Entry 6Z9R (electron microscopy, 4.10 A resolution (low resolution: residue-level contacts below are approximate; hydrogen-bond / salt-bridge calls are withheld)); this record covers chains X and R of the 16 polymer chains in the assembly.

# Chain X
Name: DNA-directed RNA polymerase subunit beta
From: Escherichia coli
Notes: EC 2.7.7.6
Reference sequence: P0A8V4 (RPOB_ECO57); numbering as in UniProt (aligned over 1-1342)
Sequence (1342 residues; numbered 1 to 1342; the number before each row is that of its first residue):
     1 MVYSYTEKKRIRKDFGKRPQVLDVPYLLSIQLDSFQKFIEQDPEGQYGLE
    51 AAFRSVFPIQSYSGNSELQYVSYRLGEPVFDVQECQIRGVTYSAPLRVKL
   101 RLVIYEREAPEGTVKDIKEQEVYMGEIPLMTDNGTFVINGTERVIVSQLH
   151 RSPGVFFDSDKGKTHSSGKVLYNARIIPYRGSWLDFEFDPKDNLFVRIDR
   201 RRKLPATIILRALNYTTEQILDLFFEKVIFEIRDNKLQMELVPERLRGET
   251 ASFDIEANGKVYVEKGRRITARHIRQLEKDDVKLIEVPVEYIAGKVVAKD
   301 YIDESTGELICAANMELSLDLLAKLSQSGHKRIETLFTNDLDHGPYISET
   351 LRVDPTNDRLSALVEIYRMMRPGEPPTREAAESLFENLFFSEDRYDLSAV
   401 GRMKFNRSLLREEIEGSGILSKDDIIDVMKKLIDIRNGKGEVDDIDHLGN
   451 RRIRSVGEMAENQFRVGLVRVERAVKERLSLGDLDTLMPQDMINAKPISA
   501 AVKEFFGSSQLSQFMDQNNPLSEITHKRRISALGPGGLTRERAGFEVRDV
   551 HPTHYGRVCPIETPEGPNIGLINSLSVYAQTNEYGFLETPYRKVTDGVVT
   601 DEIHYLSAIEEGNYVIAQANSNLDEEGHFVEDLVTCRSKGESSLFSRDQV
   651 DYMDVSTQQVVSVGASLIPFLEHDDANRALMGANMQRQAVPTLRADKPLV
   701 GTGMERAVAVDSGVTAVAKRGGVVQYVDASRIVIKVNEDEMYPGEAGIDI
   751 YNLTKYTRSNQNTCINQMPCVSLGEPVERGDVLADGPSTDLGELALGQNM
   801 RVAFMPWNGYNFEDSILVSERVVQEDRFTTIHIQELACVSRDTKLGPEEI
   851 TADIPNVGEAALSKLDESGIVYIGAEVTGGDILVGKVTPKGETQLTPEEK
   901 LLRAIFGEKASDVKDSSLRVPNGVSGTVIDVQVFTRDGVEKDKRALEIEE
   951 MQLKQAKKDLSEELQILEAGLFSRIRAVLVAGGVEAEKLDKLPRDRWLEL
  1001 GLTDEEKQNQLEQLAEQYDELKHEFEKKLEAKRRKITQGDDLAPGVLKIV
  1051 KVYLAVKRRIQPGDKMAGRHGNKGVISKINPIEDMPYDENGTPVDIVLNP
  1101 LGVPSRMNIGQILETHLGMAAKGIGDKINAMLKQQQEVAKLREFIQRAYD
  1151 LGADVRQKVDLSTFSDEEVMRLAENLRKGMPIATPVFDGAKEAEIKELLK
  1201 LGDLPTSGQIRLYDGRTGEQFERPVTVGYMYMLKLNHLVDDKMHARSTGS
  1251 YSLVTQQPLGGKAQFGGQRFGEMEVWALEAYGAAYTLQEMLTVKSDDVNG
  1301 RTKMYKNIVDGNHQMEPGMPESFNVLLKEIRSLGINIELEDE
Not modelled in the structure: 1, 1342

# Chain R
Molecule: rut RNA
Sequence (99 nucleotides; row label = number of the first residue in the row):
     1 GGGAUAACCCCGCUCUUACACAUUCCAGCCCUGAAAAAGGGCAUCAAAUU
    51 AAACCACACCUAUGGUGUAUGUCAAAUUAAACCACACCUGGCGUGUGGC
Not modelled in the structure: 1-18, 27-79
Metal / ion sites: Mg2+: C99 (shared with 3 residues of chain Y)

# Chain X / chain R interface
Contacting residue pairs (17):
  Gln510(X) - U94(R)
  Gln510(X) - G95(R)
  Gln513(X) - G95(R)
  Gln513(X) - U96(R)
  Arg529(X) - G97(R)
  Arg540(X) - U96(R)
  Pro564(X) - G97(R)
  Glu565(X) - G98(R)
  Glu565(X) - C99(R)
  Gln688(X) - G97(R)
  Gln688(X) - G98(R)
  Lys1065(X) - G98(R)
  Lys1073(X) - C99(R)
  His1237(X) - G98(R)
  Gly1260(X) - G90(R)
  Gly1261(X) - G90(R)
  Gln1264(X) - G90(R)
Also at the interface, not in a pair above, chain X (20 interface residues in all): Ser509, Leu533, Asn568, Asn684, Arg687, Arg919, Leu1259
Also at the interface, not in a pair above, chain R (8 interface residues in all): C88

# Summary
The interface between chain X and chain R involves 20 residues on one side and 8 on the other.
Chain X is DNA-directed RNA polymerase subunit beta (Escherichia coli) and chain R is rut RNA; the structure,
Transcription termination intermediate complex 3, was determined by electron microscopy (same publication as
6Z9P, 6Z9Q, 6Z9S, 6Z9T, 7ADB, 7ADC, 7ADD and 7ADE).
